Entry 4J4N (X-ray diffraction, 2.75 A resolution); this record covers chain A.

== Chain A ==
Protein: FK506-binding protein (FKBP)-type peptidyl-propyl isomerase
Source organism: Plasmodium falciparum
Notes: EC 5.2.1.8; fragment: fk506 binding domain
UniProt: Q8I4V8 (Q8I4V8_PLAF7); residue numbers follow UniProt; this construct covers 1-127
Amino-acid sequence (129 residues; row label = number of the first residue in the row):
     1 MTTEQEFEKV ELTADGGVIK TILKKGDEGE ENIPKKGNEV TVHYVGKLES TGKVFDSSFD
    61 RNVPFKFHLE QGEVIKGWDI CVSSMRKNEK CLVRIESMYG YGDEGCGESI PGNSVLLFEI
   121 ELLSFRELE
Unresolved in the structure: 1-6
Construct notes: expression tag (128-129)
Small-molecule neighbours: D44 (N-(2-ethylphenyl)-2-(3H-imidazo[4,5-b]pyridin-2-ylsulfanyl)acetamide): Tyr44, Phe55, Asp56, Phe65, Glu73, Val74, Ile75, Trp78, Tyr101, Cys106, Ser109, Ile110, Phe118
From the paper describing this entry:
  - self-association interface (contacts with another copy of this molecule); pairs are residue here / residue on that copy: Cys106-Cys106 (disulfide)
  - binding site for D44: Phe55, Asp56, Phe65, Ile75, Trp78, Tyr101, Cys106, Ser109, Ile110
  - conformationally variable residues (side-chain flip): Phe55, Phe65, Trp78

== Summary ==
Ligands of chain A: compound D44. From the paper: a binding site for D44 at Phe55, Asp56 and Phe65 among
others; conformational variability at Phe55, Phe65 and Trp78.
Chain A is FK506-binding protein (FKBP)-type peptidyl-propyl isomerase (Plasmodium falciparum); the structure,
Crystal structure of FK506 binding domain of plasmodium falciparum FKBP35 in complex with D44, was determined
by X-ray diffraction together with 4J4O from the same study.
